Entry 7O7F (electron microscopy, 3.15 A resolution); this record covers chains H and F of the 7 polymer chains in the assembly.

Chain H:
Name: Fab antibody fragment heavy chain
Source organism: Mus musculus
Notes: antibody fragment or engineered binder
Amino-acid sequence (221 residues; numbered 20 to 240; the number before each row is that of its first residue):
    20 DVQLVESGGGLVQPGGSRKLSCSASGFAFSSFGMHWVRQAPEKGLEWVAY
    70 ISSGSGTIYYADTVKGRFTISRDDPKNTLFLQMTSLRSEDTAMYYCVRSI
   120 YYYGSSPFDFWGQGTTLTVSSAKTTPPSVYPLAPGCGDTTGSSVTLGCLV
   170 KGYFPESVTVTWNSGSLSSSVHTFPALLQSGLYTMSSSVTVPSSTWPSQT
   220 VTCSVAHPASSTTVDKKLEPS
Cystine bridges: C41-C115, C167-C222

Chain F:
Name: Fab antibody fragment light chain
Source organism: Mus musculus
Notes: antibody fragment or engineered binder
Amino-acid sequence (217 residues; numbered 21 to 237; the number before each row is that of its first residue):
    21 DIVMTQATSSVPVTPGESVSISCRSSKSLLHSNGNTYLYWFLQRPGQSPQ
    71 LLIYRMSNLASGVPDRFSGSGSGTAFTLTISRLEAEDVGVYYCMQHLEYP
   121 LTFGAGTKLELKRADAAPTVSIFPPSSEQLTSGGASVVCFLNNFYPKDIN
   171 VKWKIDGSERQNGVLNSWTDQDSKDSTYSMSSTLTLTKDEYERHNSYTCE
   221 ATHKTSTSPIVKSFNRN
Cystine bridges: C43-C113, C159-C219

Interface between chain H and chain F:
Contacting residue pairs (61):
  H54(H) with Y119(F)
  Q58(H) with Q63(F), hydrogen bond; Y112(F), hydrogen bond
  G63(H) with Y112(F)
  L64(H) with Y112(F), hydrophobic; F123(F), hydrophobic
  W66(H) with Y119(F), hydrophobic; P120(F), hydrophobic; L121(F)
  Y69(H) with Y119(F)
  Y78(H) with Y119(F), hydrophobic
  Y114(H) with Q63(F), hydrogen bond; S68(F)
  Y120(H) with H116(F), hydrogen bond; Y119(F)
  G123(H) with R75(F)
  S124(H) with Y74(F); R75(F), hydrogen bond (backbone-side chain)
  S125(H) with Y74(F)
  P126(H) with Y59(F); L71(F); R75(F)
  F127(H) with Y59(F), hydrophobic; F61(F), hydrophobic; L71(F); M114(F), hydrophobic; H116(F); L121(F), hydrophobic
  W130(H) with F61(F), hydrophobic; S68(F); P69(F), hydrophobic; F123(F), hydrophobic
  G131(H) with S68(F), hydrogen bond (backbone-side chain)
  Q132(H) with S68(F)
  V148(H) with E148(F)
  Y149(H) with S146(F); E148(F); Q149(F)
  P150(H) with S146(F); E148(F)
  L151(H) with F143(F), hydrophobic
  A152(H) with F143(F)
  P153(H) with F143(F)
  T164(H) with F143(F)
  L168(H) with V158(F), hydrophobic
  H191(H) with D192(F), salt bridge; S199(F), hydrogen bond
  T192(H) with T189(F)
  F193(H) with F160(F), hydrophobic; S187(F); T189(F); S199(F); M200(F); S201(F)
  P194(H) with W188(F); T189(F)
  L196(H) with N186(F)
  Q198(H) with L185(F)
  S205(H) with F160(F)
  S207(H) with F160(F)
  K235(H) with E148(F), salt bridge
Also at the interface, not in a pair above, chain H (43 interface residues in all): V56, K62, E65, D81, D128, D157, L165, K170, S206
Also at the interface, not in a pair above, chain F (40 interface residues in all): D21, Q67, Q70, P144, S152, S156, N162, N163, T205, K232

Summary:
43 residues of chain H and 40 residues of chain F are in contact, with 7 hydrogen bonds and 2 salt bridges.
Polar contacts include H191(H)-D192(F), K235(H)-E148(F) and Q58(H)-Q63(F).
Chain H is Fab antibody fragment heavy chain and chain F is Fab antibody fragment light chain, both from Mus
musculus; the structure, Structural basis of the activation of the CC chemokine receptor 5 by a chemokine
agonist, was determined by electron microscopy.
